7S07 - chains A and C of the 7 polymer chains in the assembly; structure by X-ray diffraction, 3.29 A resolution.

[Chain A]
Protein: Envelope glycoprotein H
From: Human gammaherpesvirus 4
UniProtKB: P03231 (GH_EBVB9); residue numbers follow UniProt; this construct covers 18-674
Amino-acid sequence (657 residues; each row starts with the number of its first residue):
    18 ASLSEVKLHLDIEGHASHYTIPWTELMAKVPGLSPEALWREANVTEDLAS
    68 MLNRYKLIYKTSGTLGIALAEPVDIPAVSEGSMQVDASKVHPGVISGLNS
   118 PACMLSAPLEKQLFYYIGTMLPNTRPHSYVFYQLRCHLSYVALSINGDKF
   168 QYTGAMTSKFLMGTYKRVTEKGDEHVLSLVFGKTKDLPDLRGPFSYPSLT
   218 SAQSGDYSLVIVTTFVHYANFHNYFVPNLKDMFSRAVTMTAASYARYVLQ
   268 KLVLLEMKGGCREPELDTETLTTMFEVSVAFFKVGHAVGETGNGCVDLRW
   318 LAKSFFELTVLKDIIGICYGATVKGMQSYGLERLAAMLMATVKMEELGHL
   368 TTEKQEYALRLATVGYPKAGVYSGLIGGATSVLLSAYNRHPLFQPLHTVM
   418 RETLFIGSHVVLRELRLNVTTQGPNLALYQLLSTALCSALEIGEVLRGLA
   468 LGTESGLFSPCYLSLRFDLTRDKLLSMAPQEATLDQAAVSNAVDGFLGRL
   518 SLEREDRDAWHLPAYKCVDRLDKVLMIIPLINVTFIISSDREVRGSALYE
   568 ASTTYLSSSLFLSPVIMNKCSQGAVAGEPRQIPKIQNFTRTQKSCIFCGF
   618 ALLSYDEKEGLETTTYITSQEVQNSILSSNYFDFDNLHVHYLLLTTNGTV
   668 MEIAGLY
Unresolved in the structure: 531-533
Swiss-Prot annotation at these positions:
  - glycosylation (N-linked (GlcNAc...) asparagine): Asn60, Asn435, Asn549, Asn604, Asn664
Disulfide bonds: Cys120-Cys312, Cys278-Cys335, Cys454-Cys478, Cys534-Cys587, Cys612-Cys615
Glycans and other covalent adducts: N-acetylglucosamine (NAG) linked to Asn60, Asn549
What the authors report for this chain:
  - post-translational modification sites: Asn435

[Chain C]
Protein: Soluble gp42
From: Human gammaherpesvirus 4
UniProtKB: P0C6Z5 (GP42_EBVG); residue numbers follow UniProt; this construct covers 47-79
Amino-acid sequence (33 residues; row label = number of the first residue in the row):
    47 KPNVEVWPVDPPPPVNFNKTAEQEYGDKEVKLP

[Chain A / chain C interface]
Residue-residue contacts (68):
  Val107(A) - Phe63(C)
  Pro109(A) - Phe63(C)
  Gln129(A) - Tyr71(C)  hydrogen bond (backbone-side chain)
  Tyr132(A) - Glu68(C)
  Tyr132(A) - Tyr71(C)  hydrophobic
  Tyr132(A) - Gly72(C)
  Tyr132(A) - Lys74(C)
  Tyr133(A) - Tyr71(C)  hydrogen bond (side chain-backbone)
  Tyr133(A) - Asp73(C)
  Tyr133(A) - Lys74(C)
  Tyr133(A) - Glu75(C)
  Tyr133(A) - Val76(C)  hydrophobic
  Ile134(A) - Lys74(C)  hydrogen bond (backbone-backbone)
  Ile134(A) - Glu75(C)
  Ile134(A) - Val76(C)  hydrogen bond (backbone-backbone)
  Gly135(A) - Val76(C)
  Thr136(A) - Leu78(C)
  Met137(A) - Leu78(C)
  Arg152(A) - Glu75(C)  salt bridge
  His154(A) - Lys74(C)
  Leu155(A) - Val76(C)  hydrophobic
  Leu155(A) - Leu78(C)  hydrophobic
  Tyr157(A) - Val76(C)  hydrophobic
  Tyr157(A) - Pro79(C)
  Ala159(A) - Pro79(C)  hydrophobic
  Thr170(A) - Leu78(C)
  Thr170(A) - Pro79(C)  hydrogen bond (side chain-backbone)
  Ala172(A) - Leu78(C)  hydrophobic
  Lys341(A) - Val76(C)
  Gln344(A) - Tyr71(C)  hydrogen bond (backbone-side chain)
  Ser345(A) - Tyr71(C)
  Tyr346(A) - Ala67(C)
  Tyr346(A) - Glu70(C)
  Tyr346(A) - Tyr71(C)  hydrogen bond (backbone-side chain)
  Glu349(A) - Glu70(C)
  Arg350(A) - Asn62(C)
  Arg350(A) - Lys65(C)
  Arg350(A) - Glu70(C)  salt bridge
  Met354(A) - Phe63(C)  hydrophobic
  Glu362(A) - Trp53(C)
  Glu362(A) - Pro54(C)
  Glu362(A) - Val55(C)  hydrogen bond (side chain-backbone)
  Tyr383(A) - Pro59(C)
  Val388(A) - Pro59(C)
  Tyr389(A) - Asp56(C)  hydrogen bond (side chain-backbone)
  Tyr389(A) - Pro57(C)
  Tyr389(A) - Pro58(C)
  Tyr389(A) - Pro59(C)
  Gly391(A) - Val55(C)
  Gly394(A) - Val52(C)
  Ser398(A) - Val52(C)
  Leu401(A) - Val50(C)
  Leu401(A) - Glu51(C)
  Leu401(A) - Val52(C)  hydrophobic
  Gln439(A) - Val55(C)
  Pro441(A) - Trp53(C)  hydrophobic
  Asn442(A) - Val52(C)
  Asn442(A) - Trp53(C)  hydrogen bond (side chain-backbone)
  Asn442(A) - Val55(C)
  Cys612(A) - Lys47(C)
  Ile613(A) - Lys47(C)  hydrogen bond (backbone-side chain)
  Cys615(A) - Lys47(C)
  Cys615(A) - Pro48(C)
  Phe617(A) - Lys47(C)
  Ile634(A) - Val50(C)
  Thr635(A) - Asn49(C)
  Thr635(A) - Val50(C)  hydrogen bond (backbone-backbone)
  Ser636(A) - Asn49(C)
Also at the interface, not in a pair above, chain A (51 interface residues in all): His108, Ala353, Met356, Ala357, Met361, Thr397, Leu445, Ile548, Gly616, Tyr633
Also at the interface, not in a pair above, chain C (29 interface residues in all): Val61, Lys77

[Summary]
51 residues of chain A face 29 of chain C across their interface, with 12 hydrogen bonds and 2 salt bridges.
Polar contacts include Arg152(A)-Glu75(C), Arg350(A)-Glu70(C) and Gln129(A)-Tyr71(C). N-acetylglucosamine is
covalently linked to Asn60(A) and Asn549(A). The paper reports a modification site at Asn435(A).
Here chain A is Envelope glycoprotein H and chain C is Soluble gp42, both from Human gammaherpesvirus 4. Entry
7S07 (Crystal structure of Epstein-Barr virus glycoprotein gH/gL/gp42-peptide in complex with human
neutralizing antibodies 769B10 and 769C2) was determined by X-ray diffraction (same publication as 7S0J).
